Entry 4W8N (X-ray diffraction, 2.90 A resolution); this record covers chains A and D of the 6 polymer chains in the assembly.

# Chain A
Protein: Hemagglutinin
From: Influenza A virus
UniProtKB: A9YN66 (A9YN66_9INFA); residues 1-325 here correspond to UniProt positions 16-340 (UniProt number = residue number + 15)
Amino-acid sequence (330 residues; numbered -4 to 325; the number before each row is that of its first residue; numbers below 1 keep their minus sign (Ala-4 is residue -4)):
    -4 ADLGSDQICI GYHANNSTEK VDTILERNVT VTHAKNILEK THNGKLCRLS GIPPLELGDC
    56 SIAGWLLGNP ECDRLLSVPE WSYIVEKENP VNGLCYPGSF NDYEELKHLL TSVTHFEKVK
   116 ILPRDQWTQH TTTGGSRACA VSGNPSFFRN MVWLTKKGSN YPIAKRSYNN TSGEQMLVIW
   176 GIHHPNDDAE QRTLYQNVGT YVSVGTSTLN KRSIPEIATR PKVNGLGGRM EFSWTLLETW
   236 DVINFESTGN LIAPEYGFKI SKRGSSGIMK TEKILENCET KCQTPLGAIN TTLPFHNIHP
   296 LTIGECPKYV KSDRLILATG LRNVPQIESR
Disordered / not traced: -4 to -1, 321-325
Sequence notes: expression tag (-4 to 0)
Disulfide bonds: Cys42-Cys273, Cys55-Cys67, Cys90-Cys134, Cys277-Cys301
Covalent attachments: N-acetylglucosamine (NAG) linked to Asn11, Asn23, Asn164
From the paper describing this entry:
  - post-translational modification sites: Asn11, Asn23, Asn164, Asn285
  - binding site for N-acetylglucosamine: Asn11

# Chain D
Protein: Hemagglutinin
From: Influenza A virus
UniProtKB: A9YN66 (A9YN66_9INFA); residues 1-172 here correspond to UniProt positions 341-512 (UniProt number = residue number + 340)
Amino-acid sequence (179 residues; each row starts with the number of its first residue):
     1 GLFGAIAGFI EGGWQGMVDG WYGYHHSNDQ GSGYAADKES TQKAIDGITN KVNSVIEKMN
    61 TQFEAVGKEF NNLERRLENL NKKMEDGFID VWTYNAELLV LMENERTLDF HDSNVKNLYD
   121 KVRMQLRDNA KEIGNGCFEF YHKCDDECMN SVRNGTYDYI KYEEESKLNR NESGRLVPR
Disordered / not traced: 173-179
Sequence notes: expression tag (173-179)
Disulfide bonds: Cys144-Cys148
From the paper describing this entry:
  - post-translational modification sites: Asn154

# Interface between chain A and chain D
Pairs across the interface (11; chain A residue first):
  Asp97(A) with Leu73(D)
  Glu99(A) with Arg76(D)
  Glu100(A) with Asn72(D); Leu73(D); Glu74(D), hydrogen bond (side chain-backbone); Arg75(D), hydrogen bond (side chain-backbone); Arg76(D), salt bridge
  His103(A) with Arg75(D); Arg76(D); Asn79(D)
  Lys303(A) with Asp90(D), salt bridge
Interface residues without a listed pair, chain A (6 interface residues in all): Trp229

# In short
The interface between chain A and chain D involves 6 residues on one side and 7 on the other; the contacts
include 2 hydrogen bonds and 2 salt bridges. Polar contacts include Glu100(A)-Arg76(D), Lys303(A)-Asp90(D) and
Glu100(A)-Glu74(D). From the paper: a binding site for N-acetylglucosamine at Asn11(A); modification sites
Asn11(A), Asn23(A) and Asn154(D) among others.
Here chain A is Hemagglutinin and chain D is Hemagglutinin, both from Influenza A virus. Entry 4W8N (The
crystal structure of hemagglutinin from a swine influenza virus (A/swine/Missouri/2124514/2006)) was
determined by X-ray diffraction.
